Entry 8IXT (X-ray diffraction, 1.20 A resolution); this record covers chain A.

[Chain A]
Protein: Transcobalamin-2
From: Rattus norvegicus
UniProtKB: Q9R0D6 (TCO2_RAT); residue numbers follow UniProt; this construct covers 19-427
Amino-acid sequence (427 residues; each row starts with the number of its first residue):
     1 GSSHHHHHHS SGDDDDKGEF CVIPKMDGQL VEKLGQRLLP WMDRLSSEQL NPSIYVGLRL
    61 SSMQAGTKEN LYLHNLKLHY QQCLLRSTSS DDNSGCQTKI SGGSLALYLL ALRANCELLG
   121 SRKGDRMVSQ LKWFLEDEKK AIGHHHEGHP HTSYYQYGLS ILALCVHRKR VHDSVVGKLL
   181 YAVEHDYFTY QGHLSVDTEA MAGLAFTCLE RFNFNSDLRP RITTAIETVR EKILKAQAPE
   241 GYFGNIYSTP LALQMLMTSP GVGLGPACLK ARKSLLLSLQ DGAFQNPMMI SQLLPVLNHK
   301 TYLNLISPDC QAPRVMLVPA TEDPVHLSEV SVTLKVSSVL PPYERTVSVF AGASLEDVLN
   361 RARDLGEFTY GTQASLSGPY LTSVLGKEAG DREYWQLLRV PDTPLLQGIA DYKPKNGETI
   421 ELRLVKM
Disordered / not traced: 1-14, 86-94, 121-123
Differences from the reference sequence: expression tag (1-18)
UniProt features mapped onto this chain:
  - binding site (cob(II)alamin): Thr152 to Gln156, His193 to Asp197, Asn245, Ser248, Gln292, Trp395 to Leu397
Cystine bridges: Cys21-Cys268, Cys83-Cys96, Cys116-Cys310, Cys165-Cys208
Residues lining bound ligands:
  - cobalamin (B12): Ser101, Gly103, Ser104, Leu107, Thr152, Ser153, Tyr155, Gln156, Leu159, Asp197, Thr198, Asn245, Tyr247, Ser248, Leu251, Asn286, Met289, Gln292, Ser375, Leu376, Ser377, Gly378, Pro379, Tyr380, Leu381, Tyr394, Trp395, Gln396, Leu397, Pro404, Leu405, Leu406, Gln407, Gly408, Met427
  - glutathione (GSH): Ser153, Tyr154, Tyr155, Phe188, Tyr190, Leu194, Ser195, Thr198, Asn245
Reported in the primary citation:
  - conformationally variable residues (loop rearrangement): His193
  - binding site for glutathione: Tyr154, Tyr155, Ser195, Thr198

[In short]
Chain A binds cobalamin and glutathione. Curated annotation (UniProt) lists 16 cob(II)alamin-binding residues.
The paper reports a binding site for glutathione at Tyr154, Tyr155 and Ser195 among others; conformational
variability at His193.
Chain A is Transcobalamin-2 (Rattus norvegicus); the structure, Rat Transcobalamin in Complex with
Glutathionylcobalamin, was determined by X-ray diffraction (same publication as 8IXU).
